PDB entry 7EBZ | electron microscopy, 3.09 A resolution | chains E and F of the 6 polymer chains in the assembly

# Chain E
Molecule: Fab 2H12 heavy chain
From: Mus musculus
Notes: antibody fragment or engineered binder
Chain sequence (216 residues; numbered 1 to 216; the number before each row is that of its first residue):
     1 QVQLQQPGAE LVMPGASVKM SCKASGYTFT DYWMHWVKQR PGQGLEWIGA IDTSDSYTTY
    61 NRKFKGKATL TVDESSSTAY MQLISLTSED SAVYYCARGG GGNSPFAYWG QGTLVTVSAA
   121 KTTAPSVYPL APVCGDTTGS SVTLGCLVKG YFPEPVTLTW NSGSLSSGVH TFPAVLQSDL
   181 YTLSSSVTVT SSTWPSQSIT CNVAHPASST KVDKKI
Disordered / not traced: 120-216
Disulfides: Cys22-Cys96

# Chain F
Molecule: Fab 2H12 light chain
From: Mus musculus
Notes: antibody fragment or engineered binder
Chain sequence (214 residues; each row starts with the number of its first residue):
     1 DIQMTQSPSS LSASLGERVS LTCRASQDIG SSLNWLQQEP DGTIKRLIYA TSSLDSGVPK
    61 RFSGSRSGSD YSLTISSLES EDFVDYYCLQ YASFPLTFGA GTKLELKRAD AAPTVSIFPP
   121 SSEQLTSGGA SVVCFLNNFY PKDINVKWKI DGSERQNGVL NSWTDQDSKD STYSMSSTLT
   181 LTKDEYERHN SYTCEATHKT STSPIVKSFN RNEC
Disordered / not traced: 109-214
Disulfides: Cys23-Cys88

# How chain E and chain F interact
Pairs across the interface - 27 pairs, chain E then chain F:
  Val37(E) - Phe98(F)  hydrophobic
  Gln39(E) - Gln38(F)  hydrogen bond
  Gln39(E) - Tyr87(F)
  Gln43(E) - Asp85(F)
  Gln43(E) - Tyr87(F)  hydrogen bond (backbone-side chain)
  Leu45(E) - Tyr87(F)  hydrophobic
  Leu45(E) - Phe98(F)  hydrophobic
  Trp47(E) - Phe94(F)  hydrophobic
  Trp47(E) - Pro95(F)  hydrophobic
  Trp47(E) - Leu96(F)
  Trp47(E) - Phe98(F)  hydrophobic
  Thr59(E) - Phe94(F)
  Tyr95(E) - Gln38(F)  hydrogen bond
  Tyr95(E) - Gly42(F)  hydrogen bond (side chain-backbone)
  Tyr95(E) - Ile44(F)  hydrophobic
  Asn103(E) - Arg46(F)
  Ser104(E) - Arg46(F)  hydrogen bond
  Ser104(E) - Tyr49(F)
  Pro105(E) - Asn34(F)  hydrogen bond (backbone-side chain)
  Pro105(E) - Arg46(F)  hydrogen bond (backbone-side chain)
  Pro105(E) - Tyr91(F)  hydrophobic
  Phe106(E) - Arg46(F)
  Phe106(E) - Leu89(F)  hydrophobic
  Phe106(E) - Leu96(F)  hydrophobic
  Ala107(E) - Arg46(F)
  Trp109(E) - Leu36(F)  hydrophobic
  Trp109(E) - Ile44(F)
Interface residues without a listed pair, chain E (17 interface residues in all): Trp33, Glu46, Asn61, Gln111

# Overview
17 residues of chain E face 15 of chain F across their interface, with 7 hydrogen bonds. Polar contacts
include Gln39(E)-Gln38(F), Gln43(E)-Tyr87(F) and Tyr95(E)-Gln38(F).
Chain E is Fab 2H12 heavy chain and chain F is Fab 2H12 light chain, both from Mus musculus; the structure,
EV-D68 in complex with 2H12 Fab (state S1), was determined by electron microscopy (same publication as 7EBR
and 7ECY).
